7QT5 - chain A; structure by X-ray diffraction, 2.26 A resolution.

[Chain A]
Name: 3C-like proteinase nsp5
From: Severe acute respiratory syndrome coronavirus 2
Notes: EC 3.4.22.69
UniProt: P0DTD1 (R1AB_SARS2); residues 1-305 here correspond to UniProt positions 3264-3568 (UniProt number = residue number + 3263)
Sequence (305 residues; each row starts with the number of its first residue):
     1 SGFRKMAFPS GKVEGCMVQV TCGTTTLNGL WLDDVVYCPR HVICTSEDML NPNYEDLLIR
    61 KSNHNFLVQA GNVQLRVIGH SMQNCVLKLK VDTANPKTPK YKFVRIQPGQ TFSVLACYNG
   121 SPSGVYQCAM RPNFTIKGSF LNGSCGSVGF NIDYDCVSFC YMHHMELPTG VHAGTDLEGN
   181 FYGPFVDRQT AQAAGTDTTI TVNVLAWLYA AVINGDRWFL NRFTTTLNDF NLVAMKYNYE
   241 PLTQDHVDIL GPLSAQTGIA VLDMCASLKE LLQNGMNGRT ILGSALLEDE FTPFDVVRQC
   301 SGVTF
Residues lining bound ligands: 2-cyclohexyl-N-pyridin-3-yl-ethanamide (GWS): His-41, Met-49, Phe-140, Leu-141, Asn-142, Ser-144, Cys-145, His-163, His-164, Met-165, Glu-166, Asp-187, Arg-188, Gln-189
Swiss-Prot annotation at these positions:
  - active site: His-41 (For 3CL-PRO activity), Cys-145 (Nucleophile)
  - cross-link (Glycyl lysine isopeptide (Lys-Gly)): Lys-5 (interchain with G-Cter in ubiquitin), Lys-90 (interchain with G-Cter in ubiquitin)

[In short]
Bound to chain A: 2-cyclohexyl-N-pyridin-3-yl-ethanamide. Curated annotation (UniProt) lists active-site
residues His-41 and Cys-145.
Chain A is 3C-like proteinase nsp5 (Severe acute respiratory syndrome coronavirus 2); the structure, Room
temperature In-situ SARS-CoV-2 MPRO with bound Z31792168, was determined by X-ray diffraction (same
publication as 7QT6, 7QT7, 7QT8 and 7QT9).
